6K65 - chains A and L of the 3 polymer chains in the assembly; structure by X-ray diffraction, 1.65 A resolution.

# Chain A
Protein: Immunoglobulin G-binding protein A
Organism: Staphylococcus aureus (strain NCTC 8325)
Amino-acid sequence (78 residues; each row starts with the number of its first residue; numbers below 1 keep their minus sign (Met-16 is residue -16)):
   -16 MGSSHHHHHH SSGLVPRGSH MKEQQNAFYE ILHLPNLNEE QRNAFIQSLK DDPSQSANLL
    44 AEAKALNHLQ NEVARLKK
Disordered / not traced: -16 to 3

# Chain L
Protein: 1P4B variable light chain
Organism: Mus musculus
Amino-acid sequence (115 residues; numbered 6 to 120; the number before each row is that of its first residue):
     6 DAVVTQESAL TTSPGETVTL TCRSSTGAVT TSNYASWVQE KPDHLFTGLI GGTNNRAPGV
    66 PARFSGSLIG DKAALTITGA QTEDEAIYFC ALWYSNHWVF GGGTKLTVLG GGGGS
Cystine bridges: Cys27-Cys95

# Chain A / chain L interface
Residue-residue contacts - 17 pairs, chain A then chain L:
  Gln24(A) - Ser37(L)  hydrogen bond
  Gln24(A) - Tyr39(L)  hydrogen bond
  Glu45(A) - Ser100(L)  hydrogen bond
  Ala48(A) - Trp98(L)  hydrophobic
  Ala48(A) - Ser100(L)
  Leu49(A) - Ser37(L)
  Leu49(A) - Tyr39(L)  hydrophobic
  Leu52(A) - Tyr39(L)  hydrophobic
  Leu52(A) - Trp98(L)
  Leu52(A) - Trp103(L)  hydrophobic
  Gln53(A) - Tyr39(L)  hydrogen bond
  Val56(A) - Tyr39(L)  hydrophobic
  Val56(A) - Asn60(L)
  Leu59(A) - Gly56(L)
  Leu59(A) - Asn60(L)
  Leu59(A) - Pro63(L)
  Lys60(A) - Asn60(L)  hydrogen bond
Other interface residues (no listed pair), chain L (12 interface residues in all): Gly57, Asn59, Arg61, Ala62

# In short
9 residues of chain A face 12 of chain L across their interface; the contacts include 5 hydrogen bonds. Polar
pairs include Gln24(A)-Ser37(L), Gln24(A)-Tyr39(L) and Glu45(A)-Ser100(L).
Here chain A is Immunoglobulin G-binding protein A (Staphylococcus aureus (strain NCTC 8325)) and chain L is
1P4B variable light chain (Mus musculus). Entry 6K65 (Application of anti-helix antibodies in protein
structure determination (9014-1P4B)) was determined by X-ray diffraction (same publication as 6K3M, 6K64,
6K67, 6K69, 6K6A and 6K6B).
